9MQK - chains E and H of the 5 polymer chains in the assembly; structure by electron microscopy, 3.18 A resolution.

== Chain E ==
Protein: Nanobody 6M
From: synthetic construct
Notes: antibody fragment or engineered binder
Sequence (131 residues; numbered 3 to 133; the number before each row is that of its first residue):
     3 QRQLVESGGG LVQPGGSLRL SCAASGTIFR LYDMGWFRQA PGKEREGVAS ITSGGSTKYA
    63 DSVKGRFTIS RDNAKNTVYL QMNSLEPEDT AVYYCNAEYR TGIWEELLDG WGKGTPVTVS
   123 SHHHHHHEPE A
Unresolved in the structure: 3, 28-30, 124-133
Cystine bridges: Cys24-Cys97

== Chain H ==
Protein: NabFab Heavy Chain
From: synthetic construct
Sequence (239 residues; row label = number of the first residue in the row; note: 4 numbers in that range are skipped by the numbering (no residue carries them; nothing is unmodelled there); a row labelled like 51A-51E holds insertion residues (51A, then the next letters in order); numbers below 1 keep their minus sign (Glu-2 is residue -2)):
    -2 EISEVQLVES GGGLVQPGGS LRLSCAASGF NFSYYSIHWV RQAPGKGLEW VAYI
51A-51E SSSSS
    56 YTSYADSVKG RFTISADTSK NTAYLQMNSL RAEDTAVYYC ARGYQYWQYH ASWYWNGGLD
   116 YWGQGTLVTV SSASTKGPSV FPLAPSSKST SGGTAALGCL VKDYFPEPVT VSWNSGALTS
   176 GVHTFPAVLQ SSGLYSLSSV VTVPSSSLGT QTYICNVNHK PSNTKVDKKV EPKSCDKTHT
Unresolved in the structure: -2 to 1, 51A-51E, 62, 73-75, 126-235
Cystine bridges: Cys22-Cys95

== How chain E and chain H interact ==
Pairs across the interface (23):
  Gly11(E) - Tyr109(H)  hydrogen bond (backbone-side chain)
  Gly12(E) - Tyr109(H)  hydrogen bond (backbone-side chain)
  Leu13(E) - Tyr109(H)
  Gln41(E) - Tyr32(H)
  Gln41(E) - Tyr99(H)  hydrogen bond (backbone-side chain)
  Ala42(E) - Tyr99(H)
  Pro43(E) - Tyr99(H)
  Pro43(E) - Asp115(H)
  Glu46(E) - Tyr32(H)  hydrogen bond
  Arg47(E) - Tyr31(H)
  Val94(E) - His105(H)
  Val94(E) - Trp110(H)  hydrophobic
  Tyr96(E) - Tyr99(H)
  Tyr96(E) - His105(H)  hydrogen bond
  Trp113(E) - Tyr31(H)  hydrogen bond
  Lys115(E) - Tyr101(H)
  Lys115(E) - Tyr104(H)
  Lys115(E) - His105(H)
  Gly116(E) - His105(H)
  Pro118(E) - His105(H)
  Pro118(E) - Tyr109(H)  hydrogen bond (backbone-side chain)
  Pro118(E) - Trp110(H)  hydrophobic
  Thr120(E) - Tyr109(H)
Also at the interface, not in a pair above, chain E (17 interface residues in all): Ala93, Val119
Also at the interface, not in a pair above, chain H (13 interface residues in all): Gly26, Phe27, Trp108, Gly112

== In short ==
Chain E and chain H form an interface of 17 and 13 residues respectively; the contacts include 7 hydrogen
bonds. Among the polar pairs are Gly11(E)-Tyr109(H), Gly12(E)-Tyr109(H) and Gln41(E)-Tyr99(H).
Chain E is Nanobody 6M and chain H is NabFab Heavy Chain, both from synthetic construct; the structure,
Inactive Kappa-Opioid Receptor with Nb6M, NabFab, and isoquinuclidine compound #020_E1, was determined by
electron microscopy, deposited together with 9MQH, 9MQI, 9MQJ and 9MQL.
